Entry 4YMT (X-ray diffraction, 2.60 A resolution); this record covers chains C and B of the 4 polymer chains in the assembly.

[Chain C (and B)]
Name: ABC-type amino acid transport system, permease component
Organism: Caldanaerobacter subterraneus subsp. tengcongensis MB4
Notes: chain B of this document is another copy of the same molecule, construct and numbering; everything in this record applies to it too
Reference sequence: Q8RCC3 (Q8RCC3_CALS4); residue numbers follow UniProt; this construct covers 1-220
Amino-acid sequence (220 residues; row label = number of the first residue in the row):
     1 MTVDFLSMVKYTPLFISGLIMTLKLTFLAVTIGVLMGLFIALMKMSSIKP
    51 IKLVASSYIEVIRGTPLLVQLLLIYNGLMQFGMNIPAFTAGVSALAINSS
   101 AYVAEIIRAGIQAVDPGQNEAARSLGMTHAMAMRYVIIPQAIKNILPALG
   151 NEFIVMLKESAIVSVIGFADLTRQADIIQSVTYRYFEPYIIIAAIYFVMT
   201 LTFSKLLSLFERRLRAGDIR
Not modelled in the structure: 216-220
Small-molecule neighbours: arginine (ARG): Thr65, Pro66, Leu67, Leu68, Asn98, Ser99, Tyr102, Glu152, Val155, Met156, Glu159
What the authors report for this chain:
  - binding site for arginine: Pro66, Leu67, Asn98, Tyr102, Glu152, Val155, Met156, Glu159
  - mutagenesis - E152A: increased catalytic activity (ArtI/Arg/His-stimulated ATPase activity)
  - mutagenesis - Y189A: abolished catalytic activity

[Interface between chain C and chain B]
Pairs across the interface (69; chain C residue first):
  Met1(C) - Gln80(B)  hydrogen bond (backbone-backbone)
  Met1(C) - Phe81(B)
  Glu60(C) - Phe197(B)
  Val61(C) - Phe197(B)  hydrophobic
  Arg63(C) - Lys158(B)  hydrogen bond (backbone-side chain)
  Gly64(C) - Lys158(B)
  Gly64(C) - Tyr196(B)
  Gly64(C) - Phe197(B)
  Gly64(C) - Thr200(B)  hydrogen bond (backbone-side chain)
  Thr65(C) - Lys158(B)
  Thr65(C) - Ala193(B)  hydrogen bond (side chain-backbone)
  Thr65(C) - Tyr196(B)
  Pro66(C) - Lys158(B)
  Pro66(C) - Tyr196(B)
  Leu68(C) - Ala161(B)
  Leu68(C) - Ser164(B)
  Val69(C) - Thr172(B)
  Val69(C) - Tyr189(B)
  Val69(C) - Ala193(B)  hydrophobic
  Val69(C) - Tyr196(B)  hydrophobic
  Leu72(C) - Tyr189(B)
  Leu73(C) - Phe186(B)
  Leu73(C) - Tyr189(B)  hydrophobic
  Leu73(C) - Ile190(B)  hydrophobic
  Asn76(C) - Tyr185(B)
  Asn76(C) - Tyr189(B)
  Gly77(C) - Tyr185(B)
  Gly77(C) - Phe186(B)
  Gln80(C) - Met1(B)  hydrogen bond (backbone-backbone)
  Gln80(C) - Tyr183(B)
  Gln80(C) - Arg184(B)
  Gln80(C) - Tyr185(B)  hydrogen bond (side chain-backbone)
  Gln80(C) - Phe186(B)  hydrogen bond (side chain-backbone)
  Gln80(C) - Glu187(B)  hydrogen bond
  Phe81(C) - Phe186(B)  hydrophobic
  Tyr102(C) - Lys158(B)  hydrogen bond
  Lys158(C) - Arg63(B)  hydrogen bond (side chain-backbone)
  Lys158(C) - Gly64(B)
  Lys158(C) - Thr65(B)
  Lys158(C) - Pro66(B)
  Lys158(C) - Tyr102(B)  hydrogen bond
  Ala161(C) - Leu68(B)
  Ile162(C) - Ile162(B)  hydrophobic
  Val165(C) - Val165(B)  hydrophobic
  Thr172(C) - Val69(B)
  Arg184(C) - Gln80(B)
  Tyr185(C) - Asn76(B)
  Tyr185(C) - Gly77(B)
  Tyr185(C) - Gln80(B)  hydrogen bond (backbone-side chain)
  Phe186(C) - Leu73(B)
  Phe186(C) - Gly77(B)
  Phe186(C) - Gln80(B)  hydrogen bond (backbone-side chain)
  Phe186(C) - Phe81(B)  hydrophobic
  Glu187(C) - Gln80(B)  hydrogen bond
  Tyr189(C) - Val69(B)
  Tyr189(C) - Leu72(B)
  Tyr189(C) - Leu73(B)  hydrophobic
  Tyr189(C) - Asn76(B)
  Ile190(C) - Leu73(B)  hydrophobic
  Ala193(C) - Thr65(B)  hydrogen bond (backbone-side chain)
  Tyr196(C) - Gly64(B)
  Tyr196(C) - Thr65(B)
  Tyr196(C) - Pro66(B)
  Tyr196(C) - Val69(B)  hydrophobic
  Phe197(C) - Glu60(B)
  Phe197(C) - Val61(B)  hydrophobic
  Phe197(C) - Gly64(B)
  Thr200(C) - Gly64(B)  hydrogen bond (side chain-backbone)
  Leu201(C) - Glu60(B)
Also at the interface, not in a pair above, chain C (39 interface residues in all): Val3, Leu78, Glu159, Ser164, Asp176, Tyr183, Ile192
Also at the interface, not in a pair above, chain B (40 interface residues in all): Thr2, Val3, Leu78, Glu159, Asp176, Ile192, Leu201

[In short]
39 residues of chain C face 40 of chain B across their interface; the contacts include 16 hydrogen bonds.
Polar contacts include Arg63(C)-Lys158(B), Gly64(C)-Thr200(B) and Thr65(C)-Ala193(B). Ligands of chain C:
arginine. The paper reports a binding site for arginine at Pro66(C), Leu67(C) and Asn98(C) among others; E152A
of chain C increases catalytic activity (ArtI/Arg/His-stimulated ATPase activity).
Both chains are ABC-type amino acid transport system, permease component (Caldanaerobacter subterraneus subsp.
tengcongensis MB4). Entry 4YMT (Crystal structure of an amino acid ABC transporter complex with arginines) was
determined by X-ray diffraction (same publication as 4YMS, 4YMU, 4YMV, 4YMW and 4YMX).
